PDB entry 2H5I | X-ray diffraction, 1.69 A resolution | chains B and C of the 3 polymer chains in the assembly

# Chain B
Molecule: caspase-3, p12 subunit
Organism: Homo sapiens
Notes: EC 3.4.22.-
Reference sequence: P42574 (CASP3_HUMAN); residue numbers follow UniProt; this construct covers 184-277
Amino-acid sequence (95 residues; each row starts with the number of its first residue):
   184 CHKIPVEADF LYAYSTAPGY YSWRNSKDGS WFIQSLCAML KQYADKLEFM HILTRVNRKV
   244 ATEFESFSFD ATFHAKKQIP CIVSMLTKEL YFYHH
Not modelled in the structure: 184
Sequence notes: expression tag (278)
Curated features (UniProtKB/Swiss-Prot):
  - modified residue: R207 (Microbial infection: ADP-riboxanated arginine)
  - mutagenesis: R207 (R207A: Abolished ADP-riboxanation by C.violaceum CopC)

# Chain C
Molecule: Ac-DEV(ASJ)
Amino-acid sequence (5 residues; row label = number of the first residue in the row):
     1 XDEVX
Modified / non-standard residues: ACE (acetyl group) at position 1; ASJ ((3S)-3-amino-4-hydroxybutanoic acid) at position 5

# Chain B / chain C interface
Pairs across the interface - 17 pairs, chain B then chain C:
  Y204(B) - V4(C)  hydrophobic
  S205(B) - V4(C)
  S205(B) - ASJ_5(C)  hydrogen bond (backbone-backbone)
  W206(B) - D2(C)
  W206(B) - E3(C)
  W206(B) - V4(C)
  R207(B) - ACE_1(C)
  R207(B) - D2(C)
  R207(B) - E3(C)  salt bridge
  R207(B) - V4(C)
  R207(B) - ASJ_5(C)
  N208(B) - ACE_1(C)
  N208(B) - D2(C)  hydrogen bond
  S209(B) - ACE_1(C)  hydrogen bond (backbone-backbone)
  W214(B) - D2(C)
  S249(B) - D2(C)
  F250(B) - D2(C)  hydrogen bond (backbone-side chain)
Other interface residues (no listed pair), chain B (11 interface residues in all): E248, F256

# Overview
11 residues of chain B and 5 residues of chain C are in contact; the contacts include 4 hydrogen bonds and 1
salt bridge. Polar contacts include R207(B)-E3(C), N208(B)-D2(C) and F250(B)-D2(C). UniProt lists one
mutagenesis site on chain B.
Chain B is caspase-3, p12 subunit (Homo sapiens) and chain C is Ac-DEV(ASJ); the structure, Crystal structure
of caspase-3 with inhibitor Ac-DEVD-Cho, was determined by X-ray diffraction (same publication as 2H5J and
2H65).
